PDB entry 5OV5 | X-ray diffraction, 1.81 A resolution | chain A

Chain A:
Name: Porphobilinogen deaminase
Source organism: Bacillus megaterium
Notes: EC 2.5.1.61
UniProtKB: Q8GCA8 (Q8GCA8_BACME); residues 1-310 here = UniProt positions 1-310
Amino-acid sequence (311 residues; each row starts with the number of its first residue; numbering starts at 0):
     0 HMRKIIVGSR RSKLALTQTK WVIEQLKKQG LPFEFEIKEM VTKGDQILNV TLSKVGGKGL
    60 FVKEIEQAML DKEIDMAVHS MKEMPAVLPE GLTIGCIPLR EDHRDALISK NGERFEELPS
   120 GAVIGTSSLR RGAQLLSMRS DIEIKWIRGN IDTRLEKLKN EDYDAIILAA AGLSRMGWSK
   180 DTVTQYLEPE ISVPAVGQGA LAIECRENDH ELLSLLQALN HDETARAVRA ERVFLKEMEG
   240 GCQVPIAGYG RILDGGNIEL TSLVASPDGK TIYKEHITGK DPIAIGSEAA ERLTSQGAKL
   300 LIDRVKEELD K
Not modelled in the structure: 40-59, 310
Covalent attachments: dipyrromethane cofactor (DPM) linked to Cys241
Differences from the reference sequence: expression tag (0); engineered mutation Glu82 (Asp in Q8GCA8)
Residues lining bound ligands: dipyrromethane cofactor (DPM; 3-[5-{[3-(2-carboxyethyl)-4-(carboxymethyl)-5-methyl-1H-pyrrol-2-yl]methyl}-4-(carboxymethyl)-1H-pyrrol-3-yl]propanoic acid): Leu13, Gln17, Ser79, Lys81, Glu82, Thr125, Ser126, Ser127, Arg129, Arg130, Ile146, Arg153, Ile166, Leu167, Ala168, Ala170, Gly171, Arg174, Ala194, Gln197, Gly198
Reported in the primary citation:
  - mutagenesis - D82E: decreased catalytic activity
  - binding site for dipyrromethane cofactor: Cys241
  - mutagenesis - D82E: unchanged binding to dipyrromethane cofactor

Summary:
Covalently linked dipyrromethane cofactor: at Cys241. From the paper: a binding site for dipyrromethane
cofactor at Cys241; D82E reduces catalytic activity.
Chain A is Porphobilinogen deaminase (Bacillus megaterium); the structure, Bacillus megaterium porphobilinogen
deaminase D82E mutant, was determined by X-ray diffraction (same publication as 5OV4).
